Entry 4XVW (X-ray diffraction, 2.60 A resolution); this record covers chains A and B of the 3 polymer chains in the assembly.

# Chain A (and B)
Name: DsbA-like protein
Organism: Proteus mirabilis ATCC 29906
Notes: chain B of this document is another copy of the same molecule, construct and numbering; everything in this record applies to it too
UniProt: C2LPE2 (C2LPE2_PROMI); residues 3-224 here correspond to UniProt positions 22-243 (UniProt number = residue number + 19)
Chain sequence (224 residues; row label = number of the first residue in the row):
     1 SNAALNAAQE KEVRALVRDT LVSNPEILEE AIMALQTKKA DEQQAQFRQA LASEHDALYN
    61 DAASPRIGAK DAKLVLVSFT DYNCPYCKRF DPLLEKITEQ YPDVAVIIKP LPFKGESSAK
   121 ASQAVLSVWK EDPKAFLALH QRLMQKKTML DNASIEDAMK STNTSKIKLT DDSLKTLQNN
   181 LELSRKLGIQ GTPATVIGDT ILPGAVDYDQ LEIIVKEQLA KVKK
Not modelled in the structure: 1-2 (chain B: 1-2, 223-224)
Sequence notes: expression tag (1-2)
Modified / non-standard residues: Mse33, Mse144, Mse149, Mse159 (selenomethionine; parent Met)
Cystine bridges: C84-C87
From the paper describing this entry:
  - conformationally variable residues (loop rearrangement): K39 to Q49

# Chain A / chain B interface
Contacting residue pairs - 50 pairs, chain A then chain B:
  A8(A) - A4(B)
  Q9(A) - A4(B)  hydrogen bond (side chain-backbone)
  E12(A) - A4(B)
  E12(A) - L5(B)  hydrogen bond (side chain-backbone)
  E12(A) - E10(B)
  L16(A) - L5(B)  hydrophobic
  L16(A) - V13(B)  hydrophobic
  L16(A) - R14(B)
  V17(A) - V17(B)  hydrophobic
  R18(A) - D171(B)
  R18(A) - K175(B)
  D19(A) - R14(B)  salt bridge
  T20(A) - R14(B)
  T20(A) - V17(B)
  L21(A) - L21(B)  hydrophobic
  V22(A) - D171(B)
  V22(A) - L174(B)  hydrophobic
  S23(A) - D171(B)
  N24(A) - R18(B)
  I27(A) - R18(B)
  L28(A) - L28(B)  hydrophobic
  E30(A) - V22(B)
  A31(A) - L28(B)  hydrophobic
  A34(A) - P25(B)
  L35(A) - P25(B)
  L35(A) - E26(B)
  L35(A) - E29(B)
  K38(A) - N24(B)
  K38(A) - P25(B)
  K38(A) - E26(B)
  K39(A) - E29(B)
  E42(A) - E26(B)
  E116(A) - Q36(B)
  E116(A) - T37(B)
  E116(A) - A40(B)
  K120(A) - T37(B)
  K120(A) - D41(B)  salt bridge
  D151(A) - Q44(B)
  N152(A) - D41(B)  hydrogen bond
  N152(A) - Q44(B)  hydrogen bond (backbone-side chain)
  D171(A) - E30(B)
  L174(A) - E30(B)
  K175(A) - E30(B)  hydrogen bond (backbone-side chain)
  Q178(A) - E26(B)
  Q178(A) - E29(B)
  Q178(A) - E30(B)
  Q178(A) - Mse33(B)
  L181(A) - E29(B)
  R185(A) - E26(B)  salt bridge
  R185(A) - E29(B)  salt bridge
Also at the interface, not in a pair above, chain A (36 interface residues in all): V13, P112, A119, Q123, L177
Also at the interface, not in a pair above, chain B (27 interface residues in all): S23, A34, D172

# Overview
36 residues of chain A face 27 of chain B across their interface; the contacts include 5 hydrogen bonds and 4
salt bridges. Polar pairs include D19(A)-R14(B), K120(A)-D41(B) and R185(A)-E26(B). From the paper:
conformational variability at K39(A).
Both chains are DsbA-like protein (Proteus mirabilis ATCC 29906). Entry 4XVW (Crystal structure of Proteus
mirabilis ScsC in a compact conformation) was determined by X-ray diffraction, deposited together with 5IDR
and 5ID4.
